Entry 7Y0Y (X-ray diffraction, 2.09 A resolution); this record covers chains A and B.

== Chain A (and B) ==
Name: TetR family transcriptional regulator
Source organism: Pseudomonas aeruginosa PA14
Notes: chain B of this document is another copy of the same molecule, construct and numbering; everything in this record applies to it too
UniProtKB: A0A072ZS40 (A0A072ZS40_PSEAI); residues 1-212 here = UniProt positions 1-212
Chain sequence (212 residues; row label = number of the first residue in the row):
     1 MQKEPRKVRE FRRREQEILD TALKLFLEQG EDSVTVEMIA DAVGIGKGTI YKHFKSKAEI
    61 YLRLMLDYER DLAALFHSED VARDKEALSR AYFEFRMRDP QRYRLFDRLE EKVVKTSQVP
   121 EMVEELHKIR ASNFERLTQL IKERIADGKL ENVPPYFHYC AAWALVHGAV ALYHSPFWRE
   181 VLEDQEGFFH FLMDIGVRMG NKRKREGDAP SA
Unresolved in the structure: 1-4, 79-83, 203-212 (chain B: 1-7, 78-83, 203-212)
Modified positions: Mse-1 (selenomethionine); Mse-38, Mse-65, Mse-97, Mse-122, Mse-193, Mse-199 (selenomethionine; parent Met)

== Interface between chain A and chain B ==
Contacting residue pairs (46; chain A residue first):
  Phe-134(A) with Phe-177(B), hydrophobic
  Val-153(A) with Phe-191(B), hydrophobic
  Tyr-156(A) with Val-181(B), hydrophobic; Leu-182(B), hydrophobic
  Phe-157(A) with Asp-184(B); Gly-187(B); Phe-188(B); Phe-191(B)
  His-158(A) with Phe-191(B)
  Cys-160(A) with Leu-172(B), hydrophobic; Phe-177(B), hydrophobic; Phe-188(B), hydrophobic
  Ala-161(A) with Ile-195(B), hydrophobic
  Trp-163(A) with Gly-168(B); Ala-171(B), hydrophobic; Leu-172(B)
  Ala-164(A) with Gly-168(B); Ala-169(B)
  His-167(A) with Ala-171(B)
  Gly-168(A) with Trp-163(B); Ala-164(B); Gly-168(B)
  Ala-169(A) with Ala-164(B)
  Ala-171(A) with Trp-163(B), hydrophobic; His-167(B)
  Leu-172(A) with Cys-160(B); Trp-163(B), hydrophobic
  Trp-178(A) with Tyr-159(B), hydrophobic; Cys-160(B), hydrophobic; Trp-163(B)
  Val-181(A) with Tyr-156(B); Cys-160(B), hydrophobic
  Leu-182(A) with Tyr-156(B), hydrophobic
  Glu-183(A) with Tyr-156(B)
  Asp-184(A) with Tyr-156(B), hydrogen bond (backbone-side chain)
  Gly-187(A) with Phe-157(B)
  Phe-188(A) with Phe-157(B); Cys-160(B), hydrophobic
  Phe-191(A) with Val-153(B), hydrophobic; Phe-157(B); His-158(B)
  Ile-195(A) with Ala-161(B), hydrophobic; Mse-199(B), hydrophobic; Gly-200(B)
  Mse-199(A) with Ile-195(B)
  Gly-200(A) with Ile-195(B)
Also at the interface, not in a pair above, chain A (29 interface residues in all): Glu-151, Tyr-159, Arg-198, Asn-201
Also at the interface, not in a pair above, chain B (28 interface residues in all): Phe-134, Glu-151, Leu-192, Arg-198

== Overview ==
The interface between chain A and chain B involves 29 residues on one side and 28 on the other, with 1
hydrogen bond. The hydrogen-bonded pair is Asp-184(A)/Tyr-156(B).
Both chains are TetR family transcriptional regulator (Pseudomonas aeruginosa PA14). Entry 7Y0Y (Crystal
structure of Pseudomonas aeruginosa PvrA (SeMet)) was determined by X-ray diffraction (same publication as
7Y0Z and 8HJB).
